PDB entry 1P3M | X-ray diffraction, 2.90 A resolution | chains J and A of the 10 polymer chains in the assembly

# Chain J
Molecule: Palindromic 146bp Human Alpha-Satellite DNA fragment
Organism: Homo sapiens
Sequence (146 nucleotides; numbered 147 to 292; the number before each row is that of its first residue):
   147 ATCAATATCC ACCTGCAGAT TCTACCAAAA GTGTATTTGG AAACTGCTCC ATCAAAAGGC
   207 ATGTTCAGCG GAATTCCGCT GAACATGCCT TTTGATGGAG CAGTTTCCAA ATACACTTTT
   267 GGTAGAATCT GCAGGTGGAT ATTGAT

# Chain A
Name: Histone H3
Organism: Xenopus laevis
Reference sequence: Q7ZT64 (Q7ZT64_9ZZZZ); residues 401-535 here correspond to UniProt positions 2-136 (UniProt number = residue number - 399)
Sequence (135 residues; numbered 401 to 535; the number before each row is that of its first residue):
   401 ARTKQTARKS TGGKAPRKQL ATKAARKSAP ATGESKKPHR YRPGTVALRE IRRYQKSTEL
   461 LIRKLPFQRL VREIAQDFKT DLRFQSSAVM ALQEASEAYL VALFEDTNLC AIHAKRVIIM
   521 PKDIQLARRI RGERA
Not modelled in the structure: 401-436
Sequence notes: conflict Glu434 (Gly35 in Q7ZT64), Ser435 (Val36 in Q7ZT64), Ala502 (Gly103 in Q7ZT64), Ile518 (Thr119 in Q7ZT64)

# How chain J and chain A interact
Contacting residue pairs (21; chain J residue first):
  DA150(J) - Lys437(A)  sugar contact
  DA153(J) - Tyr441(A)  sugar contact
  DA153(J) - Arg449(A)  sugar contact
  DT154(J) - Arg449(A)  phosphate contact
  DA218(J) - Lys515(A)  salt bridge to the phosphate
  DA229(J) - Arg440(A)  hydrogen bond to the base
  DA229(J) - Tyr441(A)  hydrogen bond to the phosphate
  DA229(J) - Gly444(A)  hydrogen bond to the phosphate
  DA229(J) - Val446(A)  phosphate contact
  DA229(J) - Ala447(A)  hydrogen bond to the phosphate
  DC230(J) - Arg440(A)  phosphate contact
  DC230(J) - Tyr441(A)  hydrogen bond to the phosphate
  DT237(J) - Arg463(A)  phosphate contact
  DT237(J) - Leu465(A)  phosphate contact
  DT237(J) - Pro466(A)  phosphate contact
  DT237(J) - Arg469(A)  salt bridge to the phosphate
  DT238(J) - Arg463(A)  phosphate contact
  DT238(J) - Lys464(A)  hydrogen bond to the phosphate
  DT238(J) - Leu465(A)  hydrogen bond to the phosphate
  DA245(J) - Arg483(A)  hydrogen bond to the phosphate
  DG246(J) - Arg483(A)  phosphate contact
Also at the interface, not in a pair above, chain J (13 interface residues in all): DA151, DT152, DA228
Also at the interface, not in a pair above, chain A (19 interface residues in all): His439, Arg442, Pro443, Glu450, Asp481

# Summary
13 residues of chain J and 19 residues of chain A are in contact, with 8 hydrogen bonds and 2 salt bridges.
Polar pairs include DA229(J)-Arg440(A), DA229(J)-Tyr441(A) and DA229(J)-Gly444(A).
Chain J is Palindromic 146bp Human Alpha-Satellite DNA fragment (Homo sapiens) and chain A is Histone H3
(Xenopus laevis); the structure, Crystallographic Studies of Nucleosome Core Particles containing Histone
'Sin' Mutants, was determined by X-ray diffraction (same publication as 1P34, 1P3A, 1P3B, 1P3F, 1P3G, 1P3I and
4 further entries).
